PDB entry 4HKJ | X-ray diffraction, 3.00 A resolution | chains A and C of the 4 polymer chains in the assembly

== Chain A ==
Name: H-2 class I histocompatibility antigen, K-B alpha chain
Organism: Mus musculus
Notes: fragment: extracellular domain
UniProtKB: P01901 (HA1B_MOUSE); residues 1-280 here correspond to UniProt positions 22-301 (UniProt number = residue number + 21)
Sequence (280 residues; each row starts with the number of its first residue):
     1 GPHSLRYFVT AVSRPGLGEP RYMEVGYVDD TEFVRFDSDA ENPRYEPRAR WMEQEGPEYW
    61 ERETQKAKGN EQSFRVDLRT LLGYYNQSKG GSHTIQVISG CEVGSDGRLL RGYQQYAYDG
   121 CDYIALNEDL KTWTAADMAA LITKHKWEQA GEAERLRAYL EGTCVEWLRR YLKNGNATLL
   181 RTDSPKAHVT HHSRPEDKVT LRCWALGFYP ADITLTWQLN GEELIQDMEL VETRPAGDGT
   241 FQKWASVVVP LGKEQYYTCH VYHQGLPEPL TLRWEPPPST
Not modelled in the structure: 278-280
Disulfides: Cys101-Cys164, Cys203-Cys259
Curated features (UniProtKB/Swiss-Prot):
  - region: Glu275 to Thr280 (Connecting peptide)
  - glycosylation (N-linked (GlcNAc...) asparagine): Asn86, Asn176
Reported in the primary citation:
  - mutagenesis - Y84A/C121S: increased binding to CPXV203 protein
  - mutagenesis - M228T: abolished binding to AF6-88.5.3
  - mutagenesis - D227K/E229Y: decreased co-localization with CPXV203 protein

== Chain C ==
Name: Ovalbumin
UniProtKB: P01012 (OVAL_CHICK); residues 1-8 here correspond to UniProt positions 258-265 (UniProt number = residue number + 257)
Sequence (8 residues; numbered 1 to 8; the number before each row is that of its first residue):
     1 SIINFEKL

== Interface between chain A and chain C ==
Contacting residue pairs (40; chain A residue first):
  Tyr7(A) with Ser1(C), hydrogen bond (side chain-backbone); Ile2(C), hydrophobic
  Val9(A) with Ile2(C), hydrophobic; Phe5(C), hydrophobic
  Glu24(A) with Ile2(C)
  Tyr45(A) with Ile2(C)
  Glu63(A) with Ser1(C), hydrogen bond; Ile2(C)
  Lys66(A) with Ser1(C), hydrogen bond; Ile2(C), hydrogen bond (side chain-backbone)
  Asn70(A) with Ile2(C); Ile3(C), hydrogen bond (side chain-backbone); Asn4(C); Phe5(C), hydrogen bond (side chain-backbone)
  Phe74(A) with Phe5(C), hydrophobic
  Asp77(A) with Lys7(C); Leu8(C), hydrogen bond (side chain-backbone)
  Thr80(A) with Leu8(C)
  Leu81(A) with Leu8(C), hydrophobic
  Tyr84(A) with Leu8(C), hydrogen bond (side chain-backbone)
  Val97(A) with Phe5(C), hydrophobic
  Ser99(A) with Ile3(C)
  Gln114(A) with Phe5(C)
  Tyr116(A) with Phe5(C); Glu6(C); Leu8(C), hydrophobic
  Thr143(A) with Leu8(C), hydrogen bond (side chain-backbone)
  Lys146(A) with Leu8(C)
  Trp147(A) with Glu6(C); Lys7(C), hydrogen bond (side chain-backbone); Leu8(C), hydrophobic
  Glu152(A) with Glu6(C)
  Arg155(A) with Asn4(C), hydrogen bond (side chain-backbone); Glu6(C)
  Leu156(A) with Ile3(C), hydrophobic
  Tyr159(A) with Ser1(C), hydrogen bond (side chain-backbone); Ile2(C); Ile3(C)
  Trp167(A) with Ser1(C)
  Tyr171(A) with Ser1(C), hydrogen bond (side chain-backbone)
Interface residues without a listed pair, chain A (30 interface residues in all): Tyr59, Ser73, Val76, Ile95, Tyr123

== In short ==
30 residues of chain A face 8 of chain C across their interface; the contacts include 13 hydrogen bonds. Polar
pairs include Tyr7(A)-Ser1(C), Glu63(A)-Ser1(C) and Lys66(A)-Ser1(C). The paper reports that Y84A/C121S of
chain A increase binding to CPXV203 protein; M228T of chain A abolishes binding to AF6-88.5.3.
Here chain A is H-2 class I histocompatibility antigen, K-B alpha chain (Mus musculus) and chain C is
Ovalbumin. Entry 4HKJ (Structure of Cowpox CPXV203 in complex with MHCI (H-2Kb)) was determined by X-ray
diffraction.
